Entry 2R3A (X-ray diffraction, 2.00 A resolution); this record covers chain A.

[Chain A]
Molecule: Histone-lysine N-methyltransferase SUV39H2
Source organism: Homo sapiens
Notes: EC 2.1.1.43; fragment: Methyltransferase domain: Residues 112-410
UniProtKB: Q9H5I1 (SUV92_HUMAN); residues 1-299 here correspond to UniProt positions 112-410 (UniProt number = residue number + 111)
Sequence (300 residues; numbered 0 to 299; the number before each row is that of its first residue; numbering starts at 0):
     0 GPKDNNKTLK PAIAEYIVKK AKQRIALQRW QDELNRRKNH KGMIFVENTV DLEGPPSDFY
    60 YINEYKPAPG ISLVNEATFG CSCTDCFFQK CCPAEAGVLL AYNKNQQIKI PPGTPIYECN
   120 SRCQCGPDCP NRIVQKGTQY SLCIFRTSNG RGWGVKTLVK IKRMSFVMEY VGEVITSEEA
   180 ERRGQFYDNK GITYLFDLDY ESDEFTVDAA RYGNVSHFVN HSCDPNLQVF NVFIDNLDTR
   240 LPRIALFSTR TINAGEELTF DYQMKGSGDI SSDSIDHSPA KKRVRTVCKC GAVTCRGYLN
Not modelled in the structure: 0-12, 74-76, 268-281
Sequence notes: expression tag (0)
UniProt features mapped onto this chain:
  - binding site (Zn(2+)): Cys-80, Cys-82, Cys-85, Cys-90, Cys-91, Cys-118, Cys-122, Cys-124, Cys-128, Cys-222, Cys-287, Cys-289, Cys-294
  - binding site (S-adenosyl-L-methionine): Arg-150 to Trp-152, Asn-219, His-220, Tyr-261, Lys-288
  - modified residue (Phosphoserine): Ser-270, Ser-273, Ser-277
Metal / ion sites: Zn2+ site 1: Cys-80, Cys-82, Cys-85, Cys-90; Zn2+ site 2: Cys-80, Cys-91, Cys-118, Cys-122; Zn2+ site 3: Cys-85, Cys-118, Cys-124, Cys-128; Zn2+ site 4: Cys-222, Cys-287, Cys-289, Cys-294
Small-molecule neighbours:
  - S-adenosylmethionine (SAM): Arg-145, Arg-150, Gly-151, Trp-152, Asn-188, Lys-189, Thr-192, Tyr-193, His-216, Phe-217, Val-218, Asn-219, His-220, Tyr-261, Thr-285, Val-286, Cys-287, Lys-288, Cys-289, Leu-298
  - serine (SER): Thr-83, Asp-84, Cys-85, Phe-86, Cys-124, Gly-125, Asp-127, Cys-128, Pro-129
From the paper describing this entry:
  - binding site for S-adenosylmethionine: His-220, Tyr-261, Thr-285, Leu-298

[Overview]
Bound to chain A: S-adenosylmethionine and serine. The Zn2+ site 1 is built by Cys-80, Cys-82, Cys-85 and
Cys-90. Cys-80, Cys-91, Cys-118 and Cys-122 coordinate Zn2+ site 2. Curated annotation (UniProt) lists 13
Zn2+-binding residues and 7 S-adenosyl-L-methionine-binding residues. From the paper: a binding site for
S-adenosylmethionine at His-220, Tyr-261 and Thr-285 among others.
Chain A is Histone-lysine N-methyltransferase SUV39H2 (Homo sapiens); the structure, Methyltransferase domain
of human suppressor of variegation 3-9 homolog 2, was determined by X-ray diffraction, deposited together with
3HNA, 2RFI, 2QPW, 2O8J and 2IGQ.
